Entry 2O61 (X-ray diffraction, 2.80 A resolution); this record covers chains E and B of the 4 polymer chains in the assembly.

[Chain E]
Molecule: 36-nt DNA strand
Sequence (36 nucleotides; numbered 1 to 36; the number before each row is that of its first residue):
     1 TTGAAAGGGA GAAGTGAAAG TGGGAAATTC CTCTGT

[Chain B]
Protein: Nuclear factor NF-kappa-B p105 subunit
Source organism: Homo sapiens
Notes: fragment: RHR region
UniProt: P19838 (NFKB1_HUMAN); residues 38-350 here correspond to UniProt positions 40-352 (UniProt number = residue number + 2)
Amino-acid sequence (314 residues; row label = number of the first residue in the row):
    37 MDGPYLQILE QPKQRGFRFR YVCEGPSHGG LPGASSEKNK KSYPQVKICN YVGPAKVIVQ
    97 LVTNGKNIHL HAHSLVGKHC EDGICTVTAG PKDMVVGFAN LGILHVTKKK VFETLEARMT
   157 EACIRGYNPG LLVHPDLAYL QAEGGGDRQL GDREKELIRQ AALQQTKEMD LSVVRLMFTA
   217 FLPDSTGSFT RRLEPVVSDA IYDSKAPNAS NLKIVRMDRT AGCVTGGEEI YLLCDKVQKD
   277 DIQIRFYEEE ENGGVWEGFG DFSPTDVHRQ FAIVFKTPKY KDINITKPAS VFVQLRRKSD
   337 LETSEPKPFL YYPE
Construct notes: initiating methionine (37)
From the paper describing this entry:
  - binding site for the 36-nt DNA strand (chain E): Ser-63, His-64, Gly-65, Asn-136
  - specificity-determining residues: His-64

[How chain E and chain B interact]
Contacting residue pairs (14):
  DG20(E) with Pro-62(B), phosphate contact; Ser-63(B), sugar contact
  DT21(E) with Ser-63(B), phosphate contact; His-64(B), sugar contact; Gly-65(B), hydrogen bond to the phosphate; Asn-136(B), phosphate contact
  DG22(E) with Arg-56(B), base contact; His-64(B), hydrogen bond to the base; Gly-65(B), phosphate contact
  DG23(E) with Arg-54(B), hydrogen bond to the base; Arg-56(B), hydrogen bond to the base; His-64(B), base contact
  DG24(E) with Arg-54(B), hydrogen bond to the base
  DA25(E) with Arg-54(B), base contact
Also at the interface, not in a pair above, chain B (8 interface residues in all): Glu-60

[In short]
6 residues of chain E face 8 of chain B across their interface, with 5 hydrogen bonds. Polar contacts include
DG22(E)/His-64(B), DG23(E)/Arg-54(B) and DG23(E)/Arg-56(B). The paper reports a binding site for the 36-nt DNA
strand (chain E) at Ser-63(B), His-64(B) and Gly-65(B) among others; the specificity determinant His-64(B).
Chain E is a 36-nt DNA strand and chain B is Nuclear factor NF-kappa-B p105 subunit (Homo sapiens); the
structure, Crystal Structure of NFkB, IRF7, IRF3 bound to the interferon-b enhancer, was determined by X-ray
diffraction (same publication as 2O6G).
